Entry 9EIO (electron microscopy, 3.62 A resolution); this record covers chains A and G of the 8 polymer chains in the assembly.

[Chain A]
Molecule: Small conductance calcium-activated potassium channel protein 2
From: Rattus norvegicus
UniProt: P70604 (KCNN2_RAT); numbering as in UniProt (aligned over 118-478)
Sequence (361 residues; numbered 118 to 478; the number before each row is that of its first residue):
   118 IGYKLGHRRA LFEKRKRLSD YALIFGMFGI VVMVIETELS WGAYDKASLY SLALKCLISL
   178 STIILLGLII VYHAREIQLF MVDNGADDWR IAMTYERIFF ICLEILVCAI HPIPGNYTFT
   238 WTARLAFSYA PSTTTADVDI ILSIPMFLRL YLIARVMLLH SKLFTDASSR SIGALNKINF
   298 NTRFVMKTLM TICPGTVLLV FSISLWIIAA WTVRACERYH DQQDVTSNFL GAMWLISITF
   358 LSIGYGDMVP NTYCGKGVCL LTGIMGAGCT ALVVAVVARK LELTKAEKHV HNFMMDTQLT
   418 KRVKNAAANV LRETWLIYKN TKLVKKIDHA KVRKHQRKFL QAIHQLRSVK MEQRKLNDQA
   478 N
Unresolved in the structure: 232-253
Disulfide bonds: C333-C371
Bound ions: K+ site 1: S359 (shared with 1 residue of chain B; 1 residue of chain C; 1 residue of chain D); K+ site 2: I360, G361 (shared with 2 residues of chain B; 2 residues of chain C; 2 residues of chain D); K+ site 3: Y362 (shared with 1 residue of chain B; 1 residue of chain C; 1 residue of chain D)
UniProt features mapped onto this chain:
  - modified residue: Y161 (Phosphotyrosine)
  - mutagenesis: H337 (H337N: Loss of inhibition by apamin and the organic molecule blockers UCL 1684 and d-tubocurarine. No effect on inhibition by tetraethylammonium (TEA)), N345 (N345G: Reduced inhibition by apamin but binding to apamin is unaffected), N368 (N368H: Reduced inhibition by apamin but binding to apamin is unaffected), R396 (R396E: Mostly eliminates inward rectifier potassium channel activity. Loss of inward rectifier potassium channel activity; when associated with E-397 ...), K397 (K397E: Moderately reduces inward rectifier potassium channel activity. Loss of inward rectifier potassium channel activity; when associated with E-396 ...), E399 (E399R: Increases inward rectifier potassium channel activity. Does not affect inward rectifier potassium channel activity; when associated with E-396 ...)
Reported in the primary citation:
  - conformationally variable residues (side-chain flip): Y362
  - mutagenesis - F244S: unchanged binding to AP14145
  - mutagenesis - S359T/A384T: abolished binding to AP14145
  - mutagenesis - S359T/A384T: unchanged binding to UCL1684

[Chain G]
Molecule: Calmodulin-1
From: Rattus norvegicus
UniProt: P0DP29 (CALM1_RAT); residues 3-144 here correspond to UniProt positions 4-145 (UniProt number = residue number + 1)
Sequence (142 residues; numbered 3 to 144; the number before each row is that of its first residue):
     3 QLTEEQIAEF KEAFSLFDKD GDGTITTKEL GTVMRSLGQN PTEAELQDMI NEVDADGNGT
    63 IDFPEFLTMM ARKMKDTDSE EEIREAFRVF DKDGNGYISA AELRHVMTNL GEKLTDEEVD
   123 EMIREADIDG DGQVNYEEFV QM
Bound ions: Ca2+ site 1: D20, D24, T26, E31; Ca2+ site 2: D58, T62, E67
UniProt features mapped onto this chain:
  - binding site (Ca(2+)): D20, D22, D24, T26, E31, D56, D58, N60, T62, E67, D93, D95, N97, Y99, E104, D129, D131, D133, Q135, E140
  - modified residue: K21 (N6-acetyllysine), T44 (Phosphothreonine), S81 (Phosphoserine), K94 (N6-acetyllysine), Y99 (Phosphotyrosine), S101 (Phosphoserine), T110 (Phosphothreonine), K115 (N6,N6,N6-trimethyllysine), Y138 (Phosphotyrosine)
  - cross-link: K21 (Glycyl lysine isopeptide (Lys-Gly) (interchain with G-Cter in SUMO2))

[How chain A and chain G interact]
Pairs across the interface - 25 pairs, chain A then chain G:
  G119(A) - L4(G)
  L122(A) - F12(G)  hydrophobic
  L122(A) - K75(G)
  R125(A) - K75(G)
  R125(A) - M76(G)
  R126(A) - E11(G)  salt bridge
  R132(A) - K77(G)
  D200(A) - M76(G)
  D200(A) - K77(G)
  F281(A) - M76(G)  hydrophobic
  F281(A) - K77(G)
  D283(A) - K75(G)  hydrogen bond (backbone-side chain)
  A284(A) - E11(G)
  A284(A) - M72(G)
  A284(A) - K75(G)
  S285(A) - L18(G)
  R287(A) - K75(G)
  R287(A) - M76(G)  hydrogen bond
  S288(A) - F19(G)
  S288(A) - M72(G)
  I289(A) - L18(G)  hydrophobic
  I289(A) - L39(G)  hydrophobic
  L292(A) - M36(G)  hydrophobic
  N293(A) - Q41(G)  hydrogen bond
  F297(A) - M76(G)  hydrophobic
Also at the interface, not in a pair above, chain A (20 interface residues in all): I118, Y120, G123, I295
Also at the interface, not in a pair above, chain G (19 interface residues in all): Q3, A15, V35, L69, D78, T79, D80

[In short]
20 residues of chain A and 19 residues of chain G are in contact; the contacts include 3 hydrogen bonds and 1
salt bridge. Polar pairs include R126(A)-E11(G), D283(A)-K75(G) and R287(A)-M76(G). The paper reports that
S359T/A384T of chain A abolish binding to AP14145; conformational variability at Y362(A).
Here chain A is Small conductance calcium-activated potassium channel protein 2 and chain G is Calmodulin-1,
both from Rattus norvegicus. Entry 9EIO (Cryo-EM structure of the mutant KCa2.2_F244S channel) was determined
by electron microscopy together with 8V2G, 8V2H and 8V3G from the same study.
